Entry 9MXC (electron microscopy, 2.10 A resolution); this record covers chains A and E of the 5 polymer chains in the assembly.

# Chain A
Molecule: viral protein 1
From: enterovirus D68
Notes: EC 3.4.22.29, 3.6.1.15, 3.4.22.28, 2.7.7.48
UniProtKB: A0A1I9KHM1 (A0A1I9KHM1_HED68); residues 1001-1297 here correspond to UniProt positions 565-861 (UniProt number = residue number - 436)
Amino-acid sequence (297 residues; each row starts with the number of its first residue):
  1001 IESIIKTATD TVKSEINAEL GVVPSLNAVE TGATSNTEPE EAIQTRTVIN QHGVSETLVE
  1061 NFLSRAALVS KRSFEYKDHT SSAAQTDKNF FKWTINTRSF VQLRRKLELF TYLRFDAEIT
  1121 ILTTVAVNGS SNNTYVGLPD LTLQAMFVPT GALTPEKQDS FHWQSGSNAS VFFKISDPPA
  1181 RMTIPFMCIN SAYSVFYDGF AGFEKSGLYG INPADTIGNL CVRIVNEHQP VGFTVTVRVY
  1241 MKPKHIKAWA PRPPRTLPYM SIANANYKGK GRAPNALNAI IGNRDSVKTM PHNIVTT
Differences from the reference sequence: conflict Gly-1271 (Glu835 in A0A1I9KHM1)
Ion coordination: Na+: Thr-1007, Ala-1008, Asp-1010, Asn-1050

# Chain E
Molecule: Major facilitator superfamily domain-containing protein 6
From: Homo sapiens
UniProtKB: Q6ZSS7 (MFSD6_HUMAN); residues 200-208 here = UniProt positions 200-208
Amino-acid sequence (9 residues; numbered 200 to 208; the number before each row is that of its first residue):
   200 NLLETRLNV
Covalently attached groups: N-acetylglucosamine (NAG) linked to Asn-207

# Chain A / chain E interface
Pairs across the interface (20):
  Lys-1092(A) with Asn-200(E); Glu-203(E), salt bridge
  Thr-1094(A) with Asn-200(E), hydrogen bond; Glu-203(E)
  Asn-1096(A) with Leu-202(E)
  Thr-1150(A) with Glu-203(E)
  Gly-1151(A) with Glu-203(E), hydrogen bond (backbone-side chain)
  Phe-1200(A) with Arg-205(E)
  Ala-1201(A) with Arg-205(E)
  Gly-1202(A) with Arg-205(E)
  Gly-1207(A) with Arg-205(E)
  Leu-1208(A) with Leu-201(E), hydrophobic; Arg-205(E), hydrogen bond (backbone-side chain)
  Ile-1211(A) with Leu-201(E), hydrophobic; Arg-205(E)
  Pro-1213(A) with Glu-203(E); Arg-205(E)
  Thr-1216(A) with Leu-202(E), hydrogen bond (side chain-backbone)
  Asn-1219(A) with Glu-203(E), hydrogen bond
  Ala-1263(A) with Leu-201(E), hydrophobic
Other interface residues (no listed pair), chain A (17 interface residues in all): Arg-1098, Ile-1262
Other interface residues (no listed pair), chain E (8 interface residues in all): Thr-204, Leu-206, Asn-207

# In short
17 residues of chain A face 8 of chain E across their interface, with 5 hydrogen bonds and 1 salt bridge.
Polar pairs include Lys-1092(A)/Glu-203(E), Thr-1094(A)/Asn-200(E) and Gly-1151(A)/Glu-203(E). Covalently
linked N-acetylglucosamine: at Asn-207(E). Thr-1007(A), Ala-1008(A), Asp-1010(A) and Asn-1050(A) form the Na+
site.
Here chain A is viral protein 1 (enterovirus D68) and chain E is Major facilitator superfamily
domain-containing protein 6 (Homo sapiens). Entry 9MXC (Cryo-EM Structure of Human Enterovirus D68
USA/IL/14-18952 in Complex with Fc-MFSD6(L3)) was determined by electron microscopy (same publication as
9MWZ).
